2DS7 - chain A; structure by X-ray diffraction, 2.50 A resolution.

[Chain A]
Name: ATP-dependent Clp protease ATP-binding subunit clpX
From: Escherichia coli
Notes: fragment: Zinc binding domain(ZBD)
UniProt: P0A6H1 (CLPX_ECOLI); residue numbers follow UniProt; this construct covers 1-51
Sequence (51 residues; numbered 1 to 51; the number before each row is that of its first residue):
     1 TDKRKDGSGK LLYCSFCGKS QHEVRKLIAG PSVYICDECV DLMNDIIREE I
Unresolved in the structure: 1-11
Differences from the reference sequence: engineered mutation Mse43 (Cys in P0A6H1)
Modified / non-standard residues: Mse43 (selenomethionine; parent Met)
Bound ions: Zn2+: Cys14, Cys17, Cys36, Cys39

[In short]
Cys14, Cys17, Cys36 and Cys39 form the Zn2+ site.
Chain A is ATP-dependent Clp protease ATP-binding subunit clpX (Escherichia coli); the structure, Structure of
the ZBD in the hexagonal crystal form, was determined by X-ray diffraction (same publication as 2DS6 and
2DS8).
